Entry 1XOW (X-ray diffraction, 1.80 A resolution); this record covers chains A and B.

[Chain A]
Molecule: androgen receptor
Organism: Homo sapiens
Notes: fragment: ligand binding domain
UniProt: P10275 (ANDR_HUMAN); numbering as in UniProt (aligned over 671-919)
Sequence (249 residues; row label = number of the first residue in the row):
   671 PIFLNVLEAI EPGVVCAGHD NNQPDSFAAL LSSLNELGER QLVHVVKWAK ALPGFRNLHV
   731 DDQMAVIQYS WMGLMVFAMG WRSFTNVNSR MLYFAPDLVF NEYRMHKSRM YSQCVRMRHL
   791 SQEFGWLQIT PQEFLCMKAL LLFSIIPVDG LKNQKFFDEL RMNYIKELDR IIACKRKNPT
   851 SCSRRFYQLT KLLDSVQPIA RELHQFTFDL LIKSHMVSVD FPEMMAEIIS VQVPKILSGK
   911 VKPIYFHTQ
Disordered / not traced: 844-849
Small-molecule neighbours: methyltrienolone (R18; (17beta)-17-hydroxy-17-methylestra-4,9,11-trien-3-one): L701, L704, N705, L707, G708, Q711, W741, M742, M745, V746, M749, R752, F764, M780, M787, L873, F876, T877, L880, F891, M895
What the authors report for this chain:
  - conformationally variable residues (side-chain flip): V716, K720, R726, V730, M734, M894, E897
  - specificity-determining residues: V713, V730, M734
  - mutagenesis - V713I, V713L: decreased binding to decamer fragment of androgen receptor (chain B)
  - mutagenesis - V730L/M734V: decreased binding to FXXLF
  - mutagenesis - V730L/M734V: decreased binding to methyltrienolone
  - mutagenesis - V713I, V713L: decreased binding to AR FXXLF
  - mutagenesis - V713I, V713L: decreased binding to coactivator LXXLL
  - disease-associated variants - V730M: increased binding to LXXLL
  - mutagenesis - V730I/M734I: increased binding to LXXLL

[Chain B]
Molecule: decamer fragment of androgen receptor
Notes: fragment: N-terminal FXXLF domain
UniProt: P10275 (ANDR_HUMAN); residue numbers follow UniProt; this construct covers 20-30
Sequence (11 residues; row label = number of the first residue in the row):
    20 RGAFQNLFQS V
Disordered / not traced: 20
What the authors report for this chain:
  - mutagenesis - L26A/F27A: decreased signaling in response to R1881

[Interface between chain A and chain B]
Contacting residue pairs - 20 pairs, chain A then chain B:
  V713(A) - L26(B)  hydrophobic
  V716(A) - F23(B)  hydrophobic
  V716(A) - L26(B)  hydrophobic
  V716(A) - V30(B)  hydrophobic
  K720(A) - F27(B)  hydrogen bond (side chain-backbone)
  K720(A) - V30(B)  hydrogen bond (side chain-backbone)
  Q733(A) - F27(B)
  M734(A) - F23(B)
  M734(A) - Q24(B)
  M734(A) - F27(B)  hydrophobic
  I737(A) - F23(B)  hydrophobic
  I737(A) - F27(B)  hydrophobic
  Q738(A) - F23(B)
  E893(A) - A22(B)
  M894(A) - A22(B)
  M894(A) - L26(B)  hydrophobic
  E897(A) - G21(B)  hydrogen bond (side chain-backbone)
  E897(A) - A22(B)  hydrogen bond (side chain-backbone)
  E897(A) - F23(B)  hydrogen bond (side chain-backbone)
  I898(A) - F23(B)  hydrophobic
Also at the interface, not in a pair above, chain A (14 interface residues in all): L712, K717, V730
The authors on this interface:
  - residue pairs: L712(A)-F23(B), V713(A)-L26(B) (hydrophobic contact), V716(A)-F23(B), V716(A)-F27(B), K720(A)-F27(B) (hydrogen bond), V730(A)-F27(B), Q733(A)-F27(B), M734(A)-F27(B) (hydrophobic contact), M734(A)-F23(B), I737(A)-F23(B), I737(A)-F27(B), Q738(A)-F23(B), M894(A)-L26(B), M894(A)-F23(B), E897(A)-F23(B), E897(A)-A22(B), I898(A)-F23(B), V30(B)-K720(A) (backbone contact)
  - interface residues, chain A: K720(A)

[Summary]
Chain A and chain B form an interface of 14 and 7 residues respectively; the contacts include 5 hydrogen
bonds. Among the polar pairs are K720(A)-F27(B), K720(A)-V30(B) and E897(A)-G21(B). The paper describes
contacts between L712(A) and F23(B), V716(A) and F23(B) and V716(A) and F27(B) among others; hydrophobic
contacts between V713(A) and L26(B) and M734(A) and F27(B); a hydrogen bond between K720(A) and F27(B). From
the paper: V713I and V713L of chain A reduce binding to decamer fragment of androgen receptor (chain B); the
interface residue K720(A); 6 substitutions were tested in all.
Chain A is androgen receptor (Homo sapiens) and chain B is decamer fragment of androgen receptor; the
structure, Crystal structure of the human androgen receptor ligand binding domain bound with an androgen
receptor NH2-terminal ..., was determined by X-ray diffraction (same publication as 2AO6 and 1XQ3).
